PDB entry 6QJH | electron microscopy, 3.30 A resolution | chains A and C of the 3 polymer chains in the assembly

# Chain A (and C)
Molecule: Microtubule-associated protein tau
Source organism: Homo sapiens
Notes: chain C of this document is another copy of the same molecule, construct and numbering; everything in this record applies to it too
Reference sequence: P10636 (TAU_HUMAN), isoform P10636-7; residues 272-330 here correspond to UniProt positions 243-301 (UniProt number = residue number - 29)
Amino-acid sequence (59 residues; row label = number of the first residue in the row):
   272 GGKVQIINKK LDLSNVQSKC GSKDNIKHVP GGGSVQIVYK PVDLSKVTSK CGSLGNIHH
From the paper describing this entry:
  - self-association interface (contacts with another copy of this molecule); pairs are residue here / residue on that copy: Asp314-Lys281
  - disease-associated variants - P301L, P301S, P301T (citing earlier work)
  - disease-associated variants - P301S: increased growth in response to heparin-induced tau aggregation (citing earlier work)
  - post-translational modification sites: Ser320, Ser324 (citing earlier work)

# How chain A and chain C interact
Residue-residue contacts - 127 pairs, chain A then chain C:
  Gly272(A) - Gly272(C)
  Gly272(A) - Gly273(C)
  Gly273(A) - Gly273(C)
  Gly273(A) - Lys274(C)  hydrogen bond (backbone-backbone)
  Lys274(A) - Lys274(C)
  Val275(A) - Lys274(C)  hydrogen bond (backbone-backbone)
  Val275(A) - Val275(C)
  Val275(A) - Gln276(C)  hydrogen bond (backbone-backbone)
  Gln276(A) - Gln276(C)  hydrogen bond
  Ile277(A) - Gln276(C)  hydrogen bond (backbone-backbone)
  Ile277(A) - Ile277(C)
  Ile277(A) - Ile278(C)  hydrogen bond (backbone-backbone)
  Ile278(A) - Ile278(C)
  Asn279(A) - Ile278(C)  hydrogen bond (backbone-backbone)
  Asn279(A) - Asn279(C)  hydrogen bond
  Asn279(A) - Lys280(C)  hydrogen bond (backbone-backbone)
  Lys280(A) - Lys280(C)
  Lys281(A) - Lys280(C)  hydrogen bond (backbone-backbone)
  Lys281(A) - Lys281(C)
  Leu282(A) - Lys281(C)  hydrogen bond (backbone-backbone)
  Leu282(A) - Leu282(C)
  Leu282(A) - Asp283(C)  hydrogen bond (backbone-backbone)
  Asp283(A) - Lys281(C)
  Asp283(A) - Asp283(C)
  Leu284(A) - Asp283(C)  hydrogen bond (backbone-backbone)
  Leu284(A) - Leu284(C)  hydrophobic
  Leu284(A) - Ser285(C)  hydrogen bond (backbone-backbone)
  Ser285(A) - Ser285(C)
  Asn286(A) - Ser285(C)  hydrogen bond (backbone-backbone)
  Asn286(A) - Asn286(C)  hydrogen bond
  Asn286(A) - Val287(C)  hydrogen bond (backbone-backbone)
  Val287(A) - Val287(C)
  Gln288(A) - Val287(C)  hydrogen bond (backbone-backbone)
  Gln288(A) - Gln288(C)  hydrogen bond
  Gln288(A) - Ser289(C)  hydrogen bond (backbone-backbone)
  Ser289(A) - Ser289(C)
  Lys290(A) - Ser289(C)  hydrogen bond (backbone-backbone)
  Lys290(A) - Lys290(C)
  Lys290(A) - Cys291(C)  hydrogen bond (backbone-backbone)
  Cys291(A) - Cys291(C)
  Gly292(A) - Cys291(C)  hydrogen bond (backbone-backbone)
  Gly292(A) - Gly292(C)
  Ser293(A) - Gly292(C)
  Ser293(A) - Ser293(C)
  Ser293(A) - Lys294(C)  hydrogen bond (backbone-backbone)
  Ser293(A) - Asp295(C)
  Lys294(A) - Lys294(C)
  Asp295(A) - Asp295(C)
  Asp295(A) - Asn296(C)  hydrogen bond (backbone-backbone)
  Asn296(A) - Asn296(C)  hydrogen bond
  Ile297(A) - Asp295(C)
  Ile297(A) - Asn296(C)  hydrogen bond (backbone-backbone)
  Ile297(A) - Ile297(C)
  Ile297(A) - Lys298(C)  hydrogen bond (backbone-backbone)
  Ile297(A) - Val300(C)  hydrophobic
  Lys298(A) - Lys298(C)
  His299(A) - Lys298(C)  hydrogen bond (backbone-backbone)
  His299(A) - His299(C)  hydrogen bond (backbone-backbone)
  Val300(A) - His299(C)  hydrogen bond (backbone-backbone)
  Val300(A) - Val300(C)
  Val300(A) - Pro301(C)
  Pro301(A) - Pro301(C)
  Gly302(A) - Pro301(C)  hydrogen bond (backbone-backbone)
  Gly302(A) - Gly302(C)
  Gly303(A) - Gly302(C)  hydrogen bond (backbone-backbone)
  Gly304(A) - Gly302(C)  hydrogen bond (backbone-backbone)
  Gly304(A) - Gly303(C)
  Gly304(A) - Gly304(C)
  Ser305(A) - Asn286(C)  hydrogen bond
  Ser305(A) - Gln288(C)  hydrogen bond
  Ser305(A) - Gly304(C)  hydrogen bond (backbone-backbone)
  Ser305(A) - Ser305(C)
  Ser305(A) - Val306(C)  hydrogen bond (backbone-backbone)
  Val306(A) - Val306(C)
  Gln307(A) - Ser285(C)  hydrogen bond (side chain-backbone)
  Gln307(A) - Val306(C)  hydrogen bond (backbone-backbone)
  Gln307(A) - Gln307(C)  hydrogen bond
  Gln307(A) - Ile308(C)  hydrogen bond (backbone-backbone)
  Ile308(A) - Ile308(C)
  Val309(A) - Ile308(C)  hydrogen bond (backbone-backbone)
  Val309(A) - Val309(C)
  Val309(A) - Tyr310(C)  hydrogen bond (backbone-backbone)
  Tyr310(A) - Tyr310(C)  hydrophobic
  Lys311(A) - Tyr310(C)  hydrogen bond (backbone-backbone)
  Lys311(A) - Lys311(C)
  Pro312(A) - Tyr310(C)
  Pro312(A) - Pro312(C)
  Pro312(A) - Val313(C)  hydrogen bond (backbone-backbone)
  Val313(A) - Val313(C)
  Asp314(A) - Val313(C)  hydrogen bond (backbone-backbone)
  Asp314(A) - Asp314(C)
  Asp314(A) - Leu315(C)  hydrogen bond (backbone-backbone)
  Asp314(A) - Ser316(C)  hydrogen bond (backbone-backbone)
  Leu315(A) - Leu315(C)  hydrophobic
  Ser316(A) - Ser316(C)
  Ser316(A) - Lys317(C)  hydrogen bond (backbone-backbone)
  Lys317(A) - Lys317(C)
  Val318(A) - Lys317(C)  hydrogen bond (backbone-backbone)
  Val318(A) - Val318(C)
  Val318(A) - Thr319(C)  hydrogen bond (backbone-backbone)
  Thr319(A) - Thr319(C)
  Ser320(A) - Ile277(C)
  Ser320(A) - Thr319(C)  hydrogen bond (backbone-backbone)
  Ser320(A) - Ser320(C)
  Ser320(A) - Lys321(C)
  Lys321(A) - Lys321(C)
  Cys322(A) - Lys321(C)  hydrogen bond (backbone-backbone)
  Cys322(A) - Cys322(C)
  Cys322(A) - Gly323(C)  hydrogen bond (backbone-backbone)
  Gly323(A) - Cys322(C)
  Gly323(A) - Gly323(C)  hydrogen bond (backbone-backbone)
  Ser324(A) - Gly323(C)
  Ser324(A) - Ser324(C)
  Leu325(A) - Gly273(C)
  Leu325(A) - Cys322(C)  hydrophobic
  Leu325(A) - Ser324(C)  hydrogen bond (backbone-backbone)
  Leu325(A) - Leu325(C)
  Leu325(A) - Gly326(C)
  Gly326(A) - Gly272(C)  hydrogen bond (backbone-backbone)
  Gly326(A) - Gly326(C)
  Asn327(A) - Gly326(C)  hydrogen bond (backbone-backbone)
  Asn327(A) - Asn327(C)  hydrogen bond
  Asn327(A) - Ile328(C)  hydrogen bond (backbone-backbone)
  Ile328(A) - Ile328(C)
  His329(A) - Ile328(C)  hydrogen bond (backbone-backbone)
  His329(A) - His329(C)  hydrogen bond
  His329(A) - His330(C)  hydrogen bond (backbone-backbone)
Other interface residues (no listed pair), chain A (59 interface residues in all): His330

# In short
Chain A and chain C each contribute 59 residues to their interface, with 64 hydrogen bonds. Among the polar
pairs are Gln276(A)-Gln276(C), Asn279(A)-Asn279(C) and Asn286(A)-Asn286(C). The paper reports that P301S of
chain A increases growth in response to heparin-induced tau aggregation; modification sites Ser320(A) and
Ser324(A).
Chain A and chain C are both Microtubule-associated protein tau (Homo sapiens); the structure, Cryo-EM
structure of heparin-induced 2N4R tau snake filaments, was determined by electron microscopy, deposited
together with 6QJM, 6QJP and 6QJQ.
